PDB entry 9CT6 | electron microscopy, 3.56 A resolution | chains B and C of the 12 polymer chains in the assembly

Chain B (and C):
Name: Stimulator of interferon genes protein
Organism: Homo sapiens
Notes: chain C of this document is another copy of the same molecule, construct and numbering; everything in this record applies to it too
Reference sequence: Q86WV6 (STING_HUMAN); numbering as in UniProt (aligned over 1-344)
Sequence (363 residues; row label = number of the first residue in the row):
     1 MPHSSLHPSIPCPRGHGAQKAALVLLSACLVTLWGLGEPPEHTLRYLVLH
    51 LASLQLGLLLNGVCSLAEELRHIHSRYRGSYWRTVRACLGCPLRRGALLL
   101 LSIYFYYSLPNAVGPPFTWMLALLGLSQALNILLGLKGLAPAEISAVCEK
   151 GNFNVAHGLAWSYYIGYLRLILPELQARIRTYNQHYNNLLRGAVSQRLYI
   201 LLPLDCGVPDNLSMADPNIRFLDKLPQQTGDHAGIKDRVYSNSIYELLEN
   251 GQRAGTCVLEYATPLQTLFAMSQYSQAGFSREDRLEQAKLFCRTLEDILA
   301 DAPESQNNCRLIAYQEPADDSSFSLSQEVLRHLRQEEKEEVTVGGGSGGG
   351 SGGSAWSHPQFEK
Unresolved in the structure: 1-4, 111-115, 189-191, 228-237, 318-322, 334-363 (chain C: 1-4, 189-191, 228-237, 318-322, 334-363)
Sequence notes: expression tag (345-363)
Ligand contacts:
  - 9IM (1-[(2-chloro-6-fluorophenyl)methyl]-3,3-dimethyl-2-oxo-N-[(2,4,6-trifluorophenyl)methyl]-2,3-dihydro-1H-indole-6-carboxamide): Tyr46, Leu49, His50, Ser53, Met120
  - A1AZ0 (1-[(2E)-4-{5-carbamoyl-2-[(1-ethyl-3-methyl-1H-pyrazole-5-carbonyl)amino]-7-methoxy-1H-1,3-benzimidazol-1-yl}but-2-en-1-yl]-2-[(1-ethyl-3-methyl-1H-pyrazole-5-carbonyl)amino]-7-[3-(morpholin-4-yl)propoxy]-1H-1,3-benzimidazole-5-carboxamide): Leu159, Ser162, Tyr163, Gly166, Tyr167, Arg238, Val239, Tyr240, Ser241, Thr263, Pro264

Chain B / chain C interface:
Pairs across the interface - 11 pairs, chain B then chain C:
  Leu130(B) - Leu101(C)  hydrophobic
  Leu133(B) - Arg94(C)
  Leu133(B) - Ala97(C)  hydrophobic
  Leu134(B) - Arg94(C)  hydrogen bond (backbone-side chain)
  Leu134(B) - Leu98(C)  hydrophobic
  Pro209(B) - Gln306(C)
  Met214(B) - Arg180(C)
  Phe269(B) - Asp301(C)
  Phe269(B) - Pro303(C)  hydrophobic
  Gln273(B) - Asp301(C)
  Arg281(B) - Asp301(C)  salt bridge

Overview:
The chain B/chain C interface involves 8 residues from each chain; the contacts include 1 hydrogen bond and 1
salt bridge. Among the polar pairs are Arg281(B)-Asp301(C) and Leu134(B)-Arg94(C). Chain B binds compound
A1AZ0 and compound 9IM.
Chain B and chain C are both Stimulator of interferon genes protein (Homo sapiens); the structure, HsSTING
with diABZI and C53, apart conformation, was determined by electron microscopy together with 9CT3, 9CT4 and
9CT5 from the same study.
